PDB entry 3VNL | X-ray diffraction, 2.15 A resolution | chains A and B of the 4 polymer chains in the assembly

== Chain A (and B) ==
Protein: Xylose isomerase domain protein TIM barrel
Source organism: Clostridium cellulolyticum
Notes: chain B of this document is another copy of the same molecule, construct and numbering; everything in this record applies to it too
UniProt: B8I944 (B8I944_CLOCE); numbering as in UniProt (aligned over 1-293)
Sequence (294 residues; numbered 0 to 293; the number before each row is that of its first residue; numbering starts at 0):
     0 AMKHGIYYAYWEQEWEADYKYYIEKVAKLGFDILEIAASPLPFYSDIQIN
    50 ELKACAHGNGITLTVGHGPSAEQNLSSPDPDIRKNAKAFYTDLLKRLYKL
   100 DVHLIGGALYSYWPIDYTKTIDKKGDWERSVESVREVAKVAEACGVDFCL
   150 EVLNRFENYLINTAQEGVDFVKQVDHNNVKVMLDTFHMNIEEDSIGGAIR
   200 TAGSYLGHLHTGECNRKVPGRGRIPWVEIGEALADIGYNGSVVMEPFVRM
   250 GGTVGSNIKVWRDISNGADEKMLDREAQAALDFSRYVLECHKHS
Not modelled in the structure: 291-293 (chain B: 0, 289-293)
Sequence notes: expression tag (0)
Metal / ion sites: Mn2+: Glu-150, Asp-183, His-209, Glu-244 (together with D-tagatose)
Ligand contacts: D-tagatose (TAG): Tyr-6, Trp-14, Gly-65, His-66, Gly-67, Gly-105, Gly-106, Trp-112, Glu-150, Leu-152, Glu-156, Asp-183, His-186, His-209, Arg-215, Glu-244, Phe-246, Ile-257
Swiss-Prot annotation at these positions:
  - active site (Proton donor/acceptor): Glu-150, Glu-244
  - binding site (substrate): Tyr-6, Ala-107, Glu-156, Asp-183 to His-186, Arg-215
  - binding site (Mn(2+)): Glu-150, Asp-183, His-209, Glu-244
From the paper describing this entry:
  - binding site for D-tagatose: Glu-244

== Interface between chain A and chain B ==
Residue-residue contacts (29):
  Val-217(A) / Tyr-285(B)
  Pro-218(A) / Tyr-285(B)  hydrogen bond (backbone-side chain)
  Gly-219(A) / Val-226(B)
  Gly-219(A) / Val-286(B)
  Arg-220(A) / Val-226(B)
  Arg-220(A) / Tyr-285(B)  hydrogen bond (side chain-backbone)
  Arg-220(A) / Val-286(B)
  Arg-220(A) / Glu-288(B)  salt bridge
  Gly-221(A) / Val-226(B)
  Val-226(A) / Gly-219(B)
  Val-226(A) / Arg-220(B)
  Val-226(A) / Gly-221(B)
  Ala-278(A) / Tyr-285(B)  hydrophobic
  Ala-279(A) / Tyr-285(B)
  Phe-282(A) / Phe-282(B)  hydrophobic
  Phe-282(A) / Tyr-285(B)  hydrophobic
  Tyr-285(A) / Val-217(B)
  Tyr-285(A) / Pro-218(B)  hydrogen bond (side chain-backbone)
  Tyr-285(A) / Gly-219(B)
  Tyr-285(A) / Arg-220(B)  hydrogen bond (backbone-side chain)
  Tyr-285(A) / Ala-278(B)  hydrophobic
  Tyr-285(A) / Ala-279(B)
  Tyr-285(A) / Phe-282(B)  hydrophobic
  Val-286(A) / Gly-219(B)
  Val-286(A) / Arg-220(B)  hydrogen bond (backbone-side chain)
  Val-286(A) / Phe-282(B)  hydrophobic
  Glu-288(A) / Arg-220(B)  hydrogen bond (backbone-side chain)
  Cys-289(A) / Arg-220(B)  hydrogen bond (backbone-side chain)
  His-290(A) / Arg-220(B)

== Overview ==
The interface between chain A and chain B involves 14 residues on one side and 12 on the other, with 7
hydrogen bonds and 1 salt bridge. Polar pairs include Arg-220(A)/Glu-288(B), Pro-218(A)/Tyr-285(B) and
Arg-220(A)/Tyr-285(B). Chain A binds D-tagatose. The paper reports a binding site for D-tagatose at
Glu-244(A).
Chain A and chain B are both Xylose isomerase domain protein TIM barrel (Clostridium cellulolyticum); the
structure, Crystal structures of D-Psicose 3-epimerase with D-tagatose from Clostridium cellulolyticum H10,
was determined by X-ray diffraction, deposited together with 3VNI, 3VNJ, 3VNK and 3VNM.
